8SEK - chains A and C of the 10 polymer chains in the assembly; structure by electron microscopy, 3.50 A resolution.

Chain A (and C):
Molecule: Type IIIb beta-amyloid 40 Filament
Source organism: Homo sapiens
Notes: chain C of this document is another copy of the same molecule, construct and numbering; everything in this record applies to it too
UniProt: P05067 (A4_HUMAN); residues 1-40 here correspond to UniProt positions 672-711 (UniProt number = residue number + 671)
Chain sequence (40 residues; row label = number of the first residue in the row):
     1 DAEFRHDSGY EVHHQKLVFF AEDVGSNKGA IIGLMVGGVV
Unresolved in the structure: 1-8

How chain A and chain C interact:
Contacting residue pairs (78):
  G9(A) with G9(C)
  Y10(A) with G9(C), hydrogen bond (backbone-backbone); Y10(C); E11(C), hydrogen bond (backbone-backbone); V36(C), hydrogen bond (side chain-backbone); G37(C)
  E11(A) with E11(C)
  V12(A) with E11(C), hydrogen bond (backbone-backbone); V12(C); H13(C), hydrogen bond (backbone-backbone); Q15(C); V36(C), hydrophobic
  H13(A) with H13(C); H14(C); Q15(C), hydrogen bond (backbone-side chain)
  H14(A) with H13(C); H14(C)
  Q15(A) with H14(C), hydrogen bond (backbone-backbone); Q15(C); K16(C), hydrogen bond (backbone-backbone); L34(C)
  K16(A) with K16(C)
  L17(A) with K16(C), hydrogen bond (backbone-backbone); L17(C); V18(C), hydrogen bond (backbone-backbone); G33(C)
  V18(A) with V18(C), hydrophobic
  F19(A) with F19(C); F20(C), hydrogen bond (backbone-backbone); I31(C), hydrophobic; I32(C); G33(C)
  F20(A) with F20(C), hydrophobic
  A21(A) with F20(C), hydrogen bond (backbone-backbone); A21(C); E22(C), hydrogen bond (backbone-backbone)
  E22(A) with E22(C); D23(C), hydrogen bond (backbone-backbone)
  D23(A) with D23(C)
  V24(A) with D23(C), hydrogen bond (backbone-backbone); V24(C); G25(C), hydrogen bond (backbone-backbone)
  G25(A) with G25(C), hydrogen bond (backbone-backbone); S26(C), hydrogen bond (backbone-backbone)
  N27(A) with S26(C); N27(C), hydrogen bond; K28(C), hydrogen bond (backbone-backbone); G29(C), hydrogen bond (backbone-backbone); A30(C), hydrogen bond (side chain-backbone); I31(C)
  K28(A) with K28(C); G29(C)
  G29(A) with G29(C); A30(C), hydrogen bond (backbone-backbone)
  A30(A) with A30(C)
  I31(A) with A30(C), hydrogen bond (backbone-backbone); I31(C); I32(C), hydrogen bond (backbone-backbone)
  I32(A) with I32(C); G33(C); M35(C), hydrophobic
  G33(A) with I32(C), hydrogen bond (backbone-backbone); G33(C), hydrogen bond (backbone-backbone)
  L34(A) with G33(C), hydrogen bond (backbone-backbone); L34(C); M35(C), hydrogen bond (backbone-backbone)
  M35(A) with M35(C)
  V36(A) with M35(C), hydrogen bond (backbone-backbone); V36(C); G37(C), hydrogen bond (backbone-backbone)
  G37(A) with G37(C)
  G38(A) with M35(C); G38(C)
  V39(A) with M35(C); G38(C), hydrogen bond (backbone-backbone); V39(C)
  V40(A) with M35(C), hydrophobic; V39(C), hydrogen bond (backbone-backbone)
Also at the interface, not in a pair above, chain A (32 interface residues in all): S26
Also at the interface, not in a pair above, chain C (32 interface residues in all): V40

In short:
Chain A and chain C each contribute 32 residues to their interface, with 33 hydrogen bonds. Polar pairs
include Y10(A)-V36(C), H13(A)-Q15(C) and N27(A)-N27(C).
Both chains are Type IIIb beta-amyloid 40 Filament (Homo sapiens). Entry 8SEK (Type IIIa beta-amyloid 40
Filaments from Down syndrome) was determined by electron microscopy (same publication as 8SEH, 8SEI, 8SEJ and
8SEL).
